Entry 2OCP (X-ray diffraction, 2.80 A resolution); this record covers chains A and B.

Chain A (and B):
Name: Deoxyguanosine kinase
Organism: Homo sapiens
Notes: EC 2.7.1.113; chain B of this document is another copy of the same molecule, construct and numbering; everything in this record applies to it too
Reference sequence: Q16854 (DGUOK_HUMAN); residue numbers follow UniProt; this construct covers 37-277
Chain sequence (241 residues; numbered 37 to 277; the number before each row is that of its first residue):
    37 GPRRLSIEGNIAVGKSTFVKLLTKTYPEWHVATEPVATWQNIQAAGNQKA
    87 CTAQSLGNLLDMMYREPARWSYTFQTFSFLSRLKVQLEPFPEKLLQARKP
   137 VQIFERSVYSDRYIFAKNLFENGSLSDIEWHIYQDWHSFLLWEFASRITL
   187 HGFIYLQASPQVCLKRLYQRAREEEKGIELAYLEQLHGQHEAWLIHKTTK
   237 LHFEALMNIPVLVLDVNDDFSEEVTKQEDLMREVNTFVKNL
Disordered / not traced: 80-91
Differences from the reference sequence: variant Asn83 (Thr in Q16854)
Small-molecule neighbours: 2'-deoxyadenosine 5'-triphosphate (DTP): Asn46, Ile47, Ala48, Gly50, Lys51, Ser52, Glu70, Val72, Trp75, Leu96, Met99, Tyr100, Phe110, Gln111, Ser114, Arg118, Glu141, Arg142, Asp147, Phe151, Arg206, Arg208, Glu211

Interface between chain A and chain B:
Residue-residue contacts - 50 pairs, chain A then chain B:
  Ile78(A) with Ile164(B), hydrophobic; His167(B)
  Gln79(A) with His167(B)
  Leu92(A) with Ile164(B)
  Leu95(A) with Ile168(B), hydrophobic
  Ala104(A) with Arg105(B), hydrogen bond (backbone-side chain)
  Arg105(A) with Ala104(B), hydrogen bond (side chain-backbone); Arg105(B); Glu165(B), salt bridge
  Trp106(A) with Glu165(B)
  Tyr108(A) with Thr109(B); Thr112(B), hydrogen bond
  Thr109(A) with Tyr108(B); Ile168(B)
  Thr112(A) with Tyr108(B), hydrogen bond; Ile168(B); Trp172(B), hydrogen bond (backbone-side chain)
  Phe113(A) with Ile168(B), hydrophobic
  Phe115(A) with Trp172(B), hydrophobic
  Leu116(A) with Asp171(B); Trp172(B), hydrophobic; Phe175(B), hydrophobic
  Lys120(A) with Asp171(B), salt bridge; Phe175(B)
  Leu123(A) with Phe175(B), hydrophobic
  Ile164(A) with Ile78(B), hydrophobic; Leu92(B)
  Glu165(A) with Arg105(B), salt bridge; Trp106(B)
  His167(A) with Gln79(B)
  Ile168(A) with Leu95(B), hydrophobic; Thr109(B); Thr112(B); Phe113(B), hydrophobic
  Asp171(A) with Leu116(B); Lys120(B), salt bridge
  Trp172(A) with Thr112(B), hydrogen bond (side chain-backbone); Phe115(B), hydrophobic; Leu116(B), hydrophobic; Trp172(B), hydrophobic; Leu176(B), hydrophobic
  Phe175(A) with Leu116(B), hydrophobic; Lys120(B); Leu123(B), hydrophobic
  Leu176(A) with Trp172(B), hydrophobic
  Glu179(A) with Phe180(B); Arg183(B), salt bridge
  Phe180(A) with Glu179(B); Phe180(B), hydrophobic
  Arg183(A) with Glu179(B), salt bridge
Interface residues without a listed pair, chain A (30 interface residues in all): Gly93, Met98, Leu119, Ser162
Interface residues without a listed pair, chain B (29 interface residues in all): Gly93, Leu119, Ser162

In short:
30 residues of chain A face 29 of chain B across their interface; the contacts include 6 hydrogen bonds and 6
salt bridges. Among the polar pairs are Arg105(A)-Glu165(B), Lys120(A)-Asp171(B) and Glu179(A)-Arg183(B).
Bound to chain A: 2'-deoxyadenosine 5'-triphosphate.
Both chains are Deoxyguanosine kinase (Homo sapiens). Entry 2OCP (Crystal Structure of Human Deoxyguanosine
Kinase) was determined by X-ray diffraction together with 1J90 from the same study.
